9D94 - chains Fb and Gf of the 48 polymer chains in the assembly; structure by electron microscopy, 3.00 A resolution.

== Chain Fb ==
Molecule: Portal protein
From: Mycobacterium phage Bxb1
UniProt: Q9B0B0 (Q9B0B0_BPMB1); residues 1-488 here = UniProt positions 1-488
Chain sequence (488 residues; each row starts with the number of its first residue):
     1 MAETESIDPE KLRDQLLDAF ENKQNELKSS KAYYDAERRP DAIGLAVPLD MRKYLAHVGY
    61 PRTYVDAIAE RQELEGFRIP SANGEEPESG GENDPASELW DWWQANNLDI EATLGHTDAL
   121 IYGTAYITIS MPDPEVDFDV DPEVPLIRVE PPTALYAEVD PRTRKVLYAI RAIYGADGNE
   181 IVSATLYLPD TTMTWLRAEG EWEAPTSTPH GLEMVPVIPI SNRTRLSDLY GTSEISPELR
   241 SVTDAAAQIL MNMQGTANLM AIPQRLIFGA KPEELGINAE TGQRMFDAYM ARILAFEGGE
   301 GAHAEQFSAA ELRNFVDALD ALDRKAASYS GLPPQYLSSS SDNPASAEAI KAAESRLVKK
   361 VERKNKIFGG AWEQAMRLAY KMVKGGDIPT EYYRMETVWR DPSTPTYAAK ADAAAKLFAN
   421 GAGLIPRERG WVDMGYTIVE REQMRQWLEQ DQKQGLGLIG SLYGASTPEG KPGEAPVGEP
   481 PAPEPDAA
Not modelled in the structure: 1-5, 456-488

== Chain Gf ==
Molecule: Head-to-tail adaptor
From: Mycobacterium phage Bxb1
UniProt: Q9B0A6 (Q9B0A6_BPMB1); residues 1-125 here = UniProt positions 1-125
Chain sequence (125 residues; numbered 1 to 125; the number before each row is that of its first residue):
     1 MATLATHEDV TAFWARTPTA EEIVLINRRL AQAERMLLRA IPELLIKASS DPVFRAEVID
    61 IEAEAVLRLV RNHEGYLSET DGNYTYMLQA QDPNRKLEIL PEEWEVLGIV RSGLGILVPT
   121 VVLPS
Not modelled in the structure: 1

== Chain Fb / chain Gf interface ==
Residue-residue contacts (25; chain Fb residue first):
  P272(Fb) with R111(Gf); S112(Gf)
  E273(Fb) with R111(Gf), salt bridge
  I277(Fb) with I116(Gf); L117(Gf), hydrophobic
  A279(Fb) with R111(Gf)
  G282(Fb) with G115(Gf); I116(Gf), hydrogen bond (backbone-backbone)
  Q283(Fb) with I116(Gf); V118(Gf)
  R284(Fb) with I116(Gf), hydrogen bond (backbone-backbone); L117(Gf); V118(Gf), hydrogen bond (backbone-backbone)
  M285(Fb) with V118(Gf); T120(Gf)
  F286(Fb) with L117(Gf), hydrophobic; V118(Gf), hydrogen bond (backbone-backbone); P119(Gf); T120(Gf), hydrogen bond (backbone-backbone)
  D287(Fb) with T120(Gf)
  A288(Fb) with P119(Gf), hydrophobic; T120(Gf), hydrogen bond (backbone-backbone); V121(Gf)
  Y289(Fb) with V121(Gf), hydrophobic; V122(Gf), hydrogen bond (side chain-backbone)
Other interface residues (no listed pair), chain Fb (15 interface residues in all): I267, L275, F296
Other interface residues (no listed pair), chain Gf (11 interface residues in all): G113

== Summary ==
The interface between chain Fb and chain Gf involves 15 residues on one side and 11 on the other; the contacts
include 7 hydrogen bonds and 1 salt bridge. Among the polar pairs are E273(Fb)-R111(Gf), Y289(Fb)-V122(Gf) and
G282(Fb)-I116(Gf).
Here chain Fb is Portal protein and chain Gf is Head-to-tail adaptor, both from Mycobacterium phage Bxb1.
Entry 9D94 (Mycobacteriophage Bxb1 portal and connector assembly - Composite map and model) was determined by
electron microscopy, deposited together with 9D9W, 9D93, 9D9L and 9D9X.
